Entry 3CQJ (X-ray diffraction, 2.04 A resolution); this record covers chains A and B.

[Chain A (and B)]
Molecule: L-ribulose-5-phosphate 3-epimerase ulaE
Source organism: Escherichia coli
Notes: EC 5.1.3.22; chain B of this document is another copy of the same molecule, construct and numbering; everything in this record applies to it too
UniProtKB: Q8XDI5 (ULAE_ECO57); numbering as in UniProt (aligned over 2-284)
Sequence (295 residues; row label = number of the first residue in the row; numbers below 1 keep their minus sign (Met-10 is residue -10)):
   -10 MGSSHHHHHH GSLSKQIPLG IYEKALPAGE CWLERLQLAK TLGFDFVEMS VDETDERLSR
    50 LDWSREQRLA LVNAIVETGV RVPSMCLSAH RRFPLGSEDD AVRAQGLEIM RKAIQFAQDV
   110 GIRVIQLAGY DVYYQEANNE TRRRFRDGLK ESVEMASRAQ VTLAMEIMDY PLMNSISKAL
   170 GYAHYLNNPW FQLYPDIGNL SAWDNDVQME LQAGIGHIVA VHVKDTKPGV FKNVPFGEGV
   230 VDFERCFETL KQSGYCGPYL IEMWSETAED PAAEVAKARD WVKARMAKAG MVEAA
Disordered / not traced: -10 to 4, 281-284 (chain B: -10 to 4, 19, 281-284)
Sequence notes: expression tag (-10 to 1)
Ion coordination: Zn2+ site 1: Glu155, Asp185, His211, Glu251; Zn2+ site 2 near His206 (its only coordinating residue here)
From the paper describing this entry:
  - Zn2+ coordination: Glu155, Asp185, His211, Glu251
  - catalytic residues: Glu155, Lys213, Glu251 (proposed by the authors, not directly observed)

[Chain A / chain B interface]
Pairs across the interface (70):
  Gln5(A) - Arg147(B)
  Pro7(A) - Arg147(B)
  Arg54(A) - Val65(B)
  Arg54(A) - Glu66(B)
  Leu58(A) - Val61(B)  hydrophobic
  Leu58(A) - Asn62(B)
  Leu58(A) - Val65(B)  hydrophobic
  Val61(A) - Leu58(B)  hydrophobic
  Val61(A) - Val61(B)  hydrophobic
  Asn62(A) - Leu58(B)
  Val65(A) - Arg54(B)
  Arg70(A) - Gln104(B)
  Arg70(A) - Gln107(B)
  Arg70(A) - Asp108(B)  salt bridge
  Pro72(A) - Gln149(B)
  Gln104(A) - Arg70(B)
  Ala106(A) - Arg112(B)
  Gln107(A) - Arg70(B)
  Asp108(A) - Arg70(B)  salt bridge
  Ile111(A) - Arg112(B)  hydrogen bond (backbone-side chain)
  Arg112(A) - Ala106(B)
  Arg112(A) - Ile111(B)  hydrogen bond (side chain-backbone)
  Arg112(A) - Arg112(B)  hydrogen bond (side chain-backbone)
  Arg112(A) - Ala148(B)
  Arg112(A) - Gln149(B)  hydrogen bond (side chain-backbone)
  Arg112(A) - Val150(B)
  Val113(A) - Gln149(B)
  Val113(A) - Trp179(B)  hydrophobic
  Glu143(A) - Cys245(B)
  Ser146(A) - Cys245(B)
  Ser146(A) - Gly246(B)
  Ser146(A) - Pro247(B)
  Arg147(A) - Gln5(B)
  Arg147(A) - Pro7(B)
  Arg147(A) - Cys245(B)
  Ala148(A) - Arg112(B)
  Gln149(A) - Pro72(B)
  Gln149(A) - Arg112(B)  hydrogen bond (backbone-side chain)
  Gln149(A) - Val113(B)
  Gln149(A) - Val208(B)  hydrogen bond (side chain-backbone)
  Gln149(A) - Ala209(B)
  Gln149(A) - Pro247(B)
  Val150(A) - Arg112(B)
  Thr151(A) - Trp179(B)
  Asn176(A) - Ile204(B)
  Asn176(A) - Gly205(B)
  Asn177(A) - Gly205(B)
  Pro178(A) - Gln181(B)
  Pro178(A) - Gly205(B)
  Pro178(A) - Ile207(B)
  Pro178(A) - Val208(B)  hydrophobic
  Trp179(A) - Val113(B)  hydrophobic
  Trp179(A) - Thr151(B)
  Trp179(A) - Val208(B)  hydrophobic
  Gln181(A) - Pro178(B)
  Gln181(A) - Gln181(B)
  Ile204(A) - Asn176(B)
  Gly205(A) - Asn176(B)
  Gly205(A) - Pro178(B)
  Ile207(A) - Pro178(B)
  Val208(A) - Gln149(B)  hydrogen bond (backbone-side chain)
  Val208(A) - Pro178(B)  hydrophobic
  Val208(A) - Trp179(B)  hydrophobic
  Ala209(A) - Gln149(B)
  Cys245(A) - Glu143(B)
  Cys245(A) - Ser146(B)
  Cys245(A) - Arg147(B)
  Gly246(A) - Ser146(B)
  Pro247(A) - Ser146(B)
  Pro247(A) - Gln149(B)
Other interface residues (no listed pair), chain A (38 interface residues in all): Gly110, His206
Other interface residues (no listed pair), chain B (39 interface residues in all): Gly110, Asn177, His206

[Overview]
The interface between chain A and chain B involves 38 residues on one side and 39 on the other, with 7
hydrogen bonds and 2 salt bridges. Among the polar pairs are Arg70(A)-Asp108(B), Ile111(A)-Arg112(B) and
Arg112(A)-Arg112(B). The paper reports catalytic residues Glu155(A), Lys213(A) and Glu251(A); Zn2+
coordination by Glu155(A), Asp185(A) and His211(A) among others.
Both chains are L-ribulose-5-phosphate 3-epimerase ulaE (Escherichia coli). Entry 3CQJ (Crystal Structure of
L-xylulose-5-phosphate 3-epimerase UlaE (form B) complex with Zn2+) was determined by X-ray diffraction,
deposited together with 3CQH, 3CQI and 3CQK.
